Entry 2X07 (X-ray diffraction, 1.86 A resolution); this record covers chain A.

[Chain A]
Protein: Cytochrome c peroxidase, mitochondrial
Organism: Saccharomyces cerevisiae
Notes: EC 1.11.1.5
Reference sequence: P00431 (CCPR_YEAST); residues 2-294 here correspond to UniProt positions 69-361 (UniProt number = residue number + 67)
Amino-acid sequence (293 residues; numbered 2 to 294; the number before each row is that of its first residue):
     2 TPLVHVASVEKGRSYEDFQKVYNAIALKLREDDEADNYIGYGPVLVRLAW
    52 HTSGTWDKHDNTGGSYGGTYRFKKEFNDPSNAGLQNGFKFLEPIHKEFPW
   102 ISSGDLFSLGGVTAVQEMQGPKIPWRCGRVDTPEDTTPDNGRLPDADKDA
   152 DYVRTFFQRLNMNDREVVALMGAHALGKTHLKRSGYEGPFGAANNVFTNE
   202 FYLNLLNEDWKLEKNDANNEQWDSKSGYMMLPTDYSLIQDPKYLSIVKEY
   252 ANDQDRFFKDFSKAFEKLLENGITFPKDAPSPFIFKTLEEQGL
Construct notes: engineered mutation Ala36 (Tyr103 in P00431), Arg184 (Asn251 in P00431), Phe191 (Trp258 in P00431); conflict Arg257 (Lys324 in P00431)
Metal / ion sites: heme Fe near His175 (its only coordinating residue here)
Small-molecule neighbours: heme (HEM): Pro44, Val45, Val47, Arg48, Trp51, Pro145, Asp146, Ala147, Val154, Phe158, Leu171, Met172, Ala174, His175, Leu177, Gly178, Lys179, Thr180, His181, Arg184, Ser185, Tyr187, Phe191, Leu232, Thr234, Phe262, Phe266

[Overview]
Ligands of chain A: heme.
Chain A is Cytochrome c peroxidase, mitochondrial (Saccharomyces cerevisiae); the structure, cytochrome c
peroxidase: engineered ascorbate binding site, was determined by X-ray diffraction together with 2X08 from the
same study.
